Entry 8QSY (electron microscopy, 2.68 A resolution); this record covers chains PF and PN of the 74 polymer chains in the assembly.

# Chain PF
Name: Portal protein
Organism: Haloferax tailed virus 1
UniProt: A0A410N6Q2 (A0A410N6Q2_9CAUD); numbering as in UniProt (aligned over 1-675)
Amino-acid sequence (675 residues; row label = number of the first residue in the row):
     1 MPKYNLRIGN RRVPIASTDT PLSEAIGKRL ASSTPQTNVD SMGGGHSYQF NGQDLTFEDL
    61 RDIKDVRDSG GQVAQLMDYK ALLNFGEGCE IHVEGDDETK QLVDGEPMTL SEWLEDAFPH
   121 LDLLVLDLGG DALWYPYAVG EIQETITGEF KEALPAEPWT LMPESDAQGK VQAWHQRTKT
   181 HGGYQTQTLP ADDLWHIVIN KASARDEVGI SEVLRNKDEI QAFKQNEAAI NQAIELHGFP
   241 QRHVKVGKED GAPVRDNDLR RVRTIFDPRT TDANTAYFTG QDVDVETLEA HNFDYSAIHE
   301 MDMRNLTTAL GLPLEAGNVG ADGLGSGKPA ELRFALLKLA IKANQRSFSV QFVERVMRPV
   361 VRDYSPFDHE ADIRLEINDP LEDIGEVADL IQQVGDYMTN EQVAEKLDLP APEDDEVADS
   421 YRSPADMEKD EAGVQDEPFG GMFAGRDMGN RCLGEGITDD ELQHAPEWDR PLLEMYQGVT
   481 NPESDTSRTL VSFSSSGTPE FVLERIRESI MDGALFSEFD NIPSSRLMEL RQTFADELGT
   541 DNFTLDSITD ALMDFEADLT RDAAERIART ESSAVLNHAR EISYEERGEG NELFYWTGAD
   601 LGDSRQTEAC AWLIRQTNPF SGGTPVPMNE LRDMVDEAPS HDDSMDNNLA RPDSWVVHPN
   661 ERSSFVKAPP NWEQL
Not modelled in the structure: 1-30, 435-675
Modified positions: H196 (nd1-phosphonohistidine; HIP); H243 (nd1-phosphonohistidine; HIP); H291 (nd1-phosphonohistidine; HIP)

# Chain PN
Name: HK97 gp6-like/SPP1 gp15-like head-tail connector
Organism: Haloferax tailed virus 1
UniProt: A0A410N6S3 (A0A410N6S3_9CAUD); residue numbers follow UniProt; this construct covers 1-141
Amino-acid sequence (141 residues; row label = number of the first residue in the row):
     1 MPDPSIDEVS KSDWDALTTQ EQDDIISQVE NLSSTGWVNT SRERKAEAIR SAIAERDTLY
    61 SGNMSRLPTL DGDAEYFTLY LSAHKIQLFE GGEAQSESGE GGSVSYSTGG GGEKDLQKTR
   121 YGRMALEYVW EDNSIAALRT Y
Not modelled in the structure: 1
Metal / ion sites: Mg2+ site 1 near D71 (its only coordinating residue here); Mg2+ site 2: E127, E131 (shared with 1 residue of chain PO); Mg2+ site 3: D132 (shared with 2 residues of chain PM)

# Chain PF / chain PN interface
Pairs across the interface (26; chain PF residue first):
  D250(PF) - K114(PN)  hydrogen bond (backbone-side chain)
  G251(PF) - K114(PN)  hydrogen bond (backbone-side chain)
  P253(PF) - D132(PN)
  P253(PF) - N133(PN)
  P253(PF) - S134(PN)
  V254(PF) - S134(PN)  hydrogen bond (backbone-side chain)
  V254(PF) - A136(PN)
  R255(PF) - L59(PN)  hydrogen bond (side chain-backbone)
  R255(PF) - N63(PN)
  R255(PF) - M64(PN)  hydrogen bond
  R255(PF) - T69(PN)
  D256(PF) - N63(PN)  hydrogen bond (backbone-backbone)
  D256(PF) - M64(PN)
  D256(PF) - S65(PN)  hydrogen bond (side chain-backbone)
  D256(PF) - R66(PN)  hydrogen bond (side chain-backbone)
  D256(PF) - A136(PN)
  D256(PF) - A137(PN)
  D256(PF) - L138(PN)
  L259(PF) - A136(PN)  hydrophobic
  L259(PF) - A137(PN)
  L259(PF) - L138(PN)  hydrophobic
  R260(PF) - L138(PN)
  R263(PF) - R139(PN)  hydrogen bond (side chain-backbone)
  R263(PF) - T140(PN)
  P268(PF) - T140(PN)
  R269(PF) - Y141(PN)  hydrogen bond (side chain-backbone)
Also at the interface, not in a pair above, chain PN (18 interface residues in all): Y60, S61

# In short
11 residues of chain PF face 18 of chain PN across their interface, with 10 hydrogen bonds. Polar pairs
include D250(PF)-K114(PN), G251(PF)-K114(PN) and V254(PF)-S134(PN). E127(PN) and E131(PN) form the Mg2+ site
2.
Chain PF is Portal protein and chain PN is HK97 gp6-like/SPP1 gp15-like head-tail connector, both from
Haloferax tailed virus 1; the structure, Portal capsid interface of full Haloferax tailed virus 1, was
determined by electron microscopy (same publication as 8QPG, 8QPQ, 8QQN, 8QSI, 9FKB, 9H4P, 9H5B and 9H7V).
